PDB entry 8RO1 | electron microscopy, 3.00 A resolution | chains 6 and P of the 49 polymer chains in the assembly

Chain 6:
Molecule: U6 snRNA
From: Caenorhabditis elegans
Sequence (101 nucleotides; numbered 1 to 101; the number before each row is that of its first residue):
     1 GUUCUUCCGA GAACAUAUAC UAAAAUUGGA ACAAUACAGA GAAGAUUAGC AUGGCCCCUG
    61 CGCAAGGAUG ACACGCAAAU UCGUGAAGCG UUCCAAAUUU U
Bound ions: Mg2+ site 1: A43, U47; Mg2+ site 2: A48, G49, U69; Mg2+ site 3: C50, G66 (shared with 1 residue of chain A); Mg2+ site 4: G67, U69; Mg2+ site 5: U69, G70; Mg2+ site 6 near G70 (its only coordinating residue here)

Chain P:
Protein: Spliceosome-associated protein CWC15 homolog
From: Caenorhabditis elegans
UniProtKB: O45766 (CWC15_CAEEL); numbering as in UniProt (aligned over 1-230)
Amino-acid sequence (230 residues; each row starts with the number of its first residue):
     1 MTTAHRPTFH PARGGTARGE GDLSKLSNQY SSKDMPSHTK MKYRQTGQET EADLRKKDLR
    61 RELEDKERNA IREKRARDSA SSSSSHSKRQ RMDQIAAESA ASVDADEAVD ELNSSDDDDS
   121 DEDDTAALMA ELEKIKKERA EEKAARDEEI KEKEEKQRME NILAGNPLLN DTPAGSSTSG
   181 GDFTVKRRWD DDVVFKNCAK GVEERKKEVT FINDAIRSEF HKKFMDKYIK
Unresolved in the structure: 109-188

How chain 6 and chain P interact:
Contacting residue pairs (21; chain 6 residue first):
  G41(6) with His-5(P), base contact
  A51(6) with His-5(P), base contact
  U52(6) with Arg-6(P), base contact; Thr-8(P), sugar contact
  G53(6) with His-10(P), sugar contact; Ala-12(P), phosphate contact
  G54(6) with Ala-12(P), phosphate contact
  C61(6) with Ser-31(P), hydrogen bond to the sugar
  C63(6) with Lys-33(P), base contact; Asp-34(P), hydrogen bond to the base
  U69(6) with His-5(P), base contact
  A73(6) with Thr-3(P), hydrogen bond to the sugar; Ala-4(P), hydrogen bond to the sugar; Arg-6(P), hydrogen bond to the base
  C74(6) with Met-1(P), base contact; Thr-2(P), base contact; Thr-3(P), hydrogen bond to the sugar; Ala-4(P), base contact; Arg-6(P), salt bridge to the phosphate
  G75(6) with Met-1(P), base contact; Thr-3(P), base contact
Other interface residues (no listed pair), chain 6 (13 interface residues in all): A42, G62
Other interface residues (no listed pair), chain P (15 interface residues in all): Pro-7, Pro-11, Gln-29

Overview:
13 residues of chain 6 and 15 residues of chain P are in contact, with 6 hydrogen bonds and 1 salt bridge.
Polar pairs include C63(6)/Asp-34(P), A73(6)/Arg-6(P) and C61(6)/Ser-31(P). The Mg2+ site 1 is built by A43(6)
and U47(6).
Chain 6 is U6 snRNA and chain P is Spliceosome-associated protein CWC15 homolog, both from Caenorhabditis
elegans; the structure, Structure of the C. elegans Intron Lariat Spliceosome double-primed for disassembly
(ILS''), was determined by electron microscopy.
